5S65 - chains A and E of the 6 polymer chains in the assembly; structure by X-ray diffraction, 2.25 A resolution.

[Chain A]
Protein: Tubulin alpha-1B chain
Organism: Bos taurus
Reference sequence: P81947 (TBA1B_BOVIN); residues 1-451 here = UniProt positions 1-451
Chain sequence (451 residues; numbered 1 to 451; the number before each row is that of its first residue):
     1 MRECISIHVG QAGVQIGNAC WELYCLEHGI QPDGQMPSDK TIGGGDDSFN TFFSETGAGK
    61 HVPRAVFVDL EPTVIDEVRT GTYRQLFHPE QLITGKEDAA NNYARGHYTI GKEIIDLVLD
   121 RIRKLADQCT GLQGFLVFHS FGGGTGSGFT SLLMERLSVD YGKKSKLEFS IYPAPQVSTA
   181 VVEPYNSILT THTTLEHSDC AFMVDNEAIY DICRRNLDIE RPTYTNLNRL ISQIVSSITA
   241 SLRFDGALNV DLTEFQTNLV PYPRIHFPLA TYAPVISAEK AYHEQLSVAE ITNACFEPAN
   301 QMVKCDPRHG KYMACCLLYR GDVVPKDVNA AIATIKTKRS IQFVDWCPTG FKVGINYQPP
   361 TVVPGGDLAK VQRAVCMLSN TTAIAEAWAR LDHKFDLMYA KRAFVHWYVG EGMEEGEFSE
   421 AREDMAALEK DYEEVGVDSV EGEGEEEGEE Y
Unresolved in the structure: 439-451
Metal / ion sites: Ca2+: Asp39, Thr41, Gly44, Glu55
Small-molecule neighbours: GTP (guanosine-5'-triphosphate): Val9, Gly10, Gln11, Ala12, Gln15, Ile16, Asp69, Asp98, Ala99, Ala100, Asn101, Ser140, Gly142, Gly143, Gly144, Thr145, Gly146, Ile171, Pro173, Val177, Ser178, Glu183, Asn206, Tyr224, Leu227, Asn228, Ile231

[Chain E]
Protein: Stathmin-4
Organism: Rattus norvegicus
Reference sequence: P63043 (STMN4_RAT); residues 5-145 here correspond to UniProt positions 49-189 (UniProt number = residue number + 44)
Chain sequence (143 residues; each row starts with the number of its first residue):
     3 MADMEVIELN KCTSGQSFEV ILKPPSFDGV PEFNASLPRR RDPSLEEIQK KLEAAEERRK
    63 YQEAELLKHL AEKREHEREV IQKAIEENNN FIKMAKEKLA QKMESNKENR EAHLAAMLER
   123 LQEKDKHAEE VRKNKELKEE ASR
Unresolved in the structure: 3-5, 29-43, 144-145
Construct notes: initiating methionine (3); expression tag (4)
Curated features (UniProtKB/Swiss-Prot):
  - modified residue: Ser46 (Phosphoserine)

[Interface between chain A and chain E]
Residue-residue contacts - 56 pairs, chain A then chain E:
  His107(A) - Leu54(E)
  Tyr108(A) - Ala57(E)  hydrophobic
  Tyr108(A) - Arg61(E)
  Thr109(A) - Arg61(E)  hydrogen bond
  Lys112(A) - Leu54(E)
  Lys112(A) - Glu58(E)  salt bridge
  Glu155(A) - Ile50(E)
  Arg156(A) - Leu47(E)
  Val159(A) - Pro45(E)
  Val159(A) - Ile50(E)  hydrophobic
  His197(A) - Asp44(E)
  His197(A) - Pro45(E)
  Asp245(A) - Cys14(E)
  Asp245(A) - Ser16(E)  hydrogen bond (backbone-side chain)
  Ala247(A) - Asn12(E)
  Ala247(A) - Ser19(E)
  Leu248(A) - Ser19(E)
  Pro325(A) - Gln18(E)
  Pro325(A) - Phe20(E)  hydrophobic
  Asn329(A) - Met6(E)
  Asn329(A) - Val8(E)
  Asn329(A) - Phe20(E)
  Asn329(A) - Val22(E)
  Lys336(A) - Leu24(E)
  Asp345(A) - Pro27(E)
  Asp345(A) - Ser28(E)  hydrogen bond (backbone-backbone)
  Cys347(A) - Pro27(E)
  Pro348(A) - Lys25(E)
  Thr349(A) - Ile23(E)
  Thr349(A) - Leu24(E)  hydrogen bond (backbone-backbone)
  Thr349(A) - Lys25(E)  hydrogen bond (backbone-backbone)
  Gly350(A) - Val22(E)
  Phe351(A) - Glu21(E)
  Phe351(A) - Val22(E)  hydrogen bond (backbone-backbone)
  Phe351(A) - Leu24(E)  hydrophobic
  Lys352(A) - Phe20(E)
  Lys352(A) - Glu21(E)  salt bridge
  Val353(A) - Ser19(E)
  Val353(A) - Phe20(E)  hydrogen bond (backbone-backbone)
  Gly354(A) - Gln18(E)
  Ile355(A) - Gly17(E)
  Ile355(A) - Gln18(E)  hydrogen bond (backbone-backbone)
  Asn356(A) - Ser16(E)
  Tyr357(A) - Cys14(E)
  Tyr357(A) - Thr15(E)
  Tyr357(A) - Ser16(E)  hydrogen bond (backbone-backbone)
  Tyr357(A) - Gly17(E)
  Tyr357(A) - Gln18(E)  hydrogen bond
  Val409(A) - Gln64(E)  hydrogen bond (backbone-side chain)
  Gly410(A) - Arg61(E)
  Gly410(A) - Gln64(E)
  Glu411(A) - Arg61(E)  hydrogen bond (backbone-side chain)
  Gly412(A) - Ala57(E)
  Gly412(A) - Arg60(E)  hydrogen bond (backbone-side chain)
  Gly412(A) - Arg61(E)
  Glu414(A) - Arg60(E)  salt bridge
Interface residues without a listed pair, chain A (40 interface residues in all): Glu113, Leu152, Ser158, Glu196, Gly246, Val328, Ile332, Ala333, Trp346
Interface residues without a listed pair, chain E (31 interface residues in all): Ser46, Gln51, Lys53, Glu55

[Overview]
40 residues of chain A face 31 of chain E across their interface; the contacts include 13 hydrogen bonds and 3
salt bridges. Among the polar pairs are Lys112(A)-Glu58(E), Lys352(A)-Glu21(E) and Glu414(A)-Arg60(E). Bound
to chain A: GTP. Asp39(A), Thr41(A), Gly44(A) and Glu55(A) coordinate Ca2+.
Chain A is Tubulin alpha-1B chain (Bos taurus) and chain E is Stathmin-4 (Rattus norvegicus); the structure,
Tubulin-Z1354416068-complex, was determined by X-ray diffraction (same publication as 5S4L, 5S4M, 5S4N, 5S4O,
5S4P, 5S4Q and 52 further entries).
